8PSZ - chains C and S of the 7 polymer chains in the assembly; structure by electron microscopy, 2.42 A resolution.

[Chain C]
Protein: RNA-dependent RNA polymerase
Source organism: Tilapia lake virus
UniProtKB: A0A7G3S745 (A0A7G3S745_9VIRU); residues 1-457 here = UniProt positions 1-457
Chain sequence (478 residues; each row starts with the number of its first residue):
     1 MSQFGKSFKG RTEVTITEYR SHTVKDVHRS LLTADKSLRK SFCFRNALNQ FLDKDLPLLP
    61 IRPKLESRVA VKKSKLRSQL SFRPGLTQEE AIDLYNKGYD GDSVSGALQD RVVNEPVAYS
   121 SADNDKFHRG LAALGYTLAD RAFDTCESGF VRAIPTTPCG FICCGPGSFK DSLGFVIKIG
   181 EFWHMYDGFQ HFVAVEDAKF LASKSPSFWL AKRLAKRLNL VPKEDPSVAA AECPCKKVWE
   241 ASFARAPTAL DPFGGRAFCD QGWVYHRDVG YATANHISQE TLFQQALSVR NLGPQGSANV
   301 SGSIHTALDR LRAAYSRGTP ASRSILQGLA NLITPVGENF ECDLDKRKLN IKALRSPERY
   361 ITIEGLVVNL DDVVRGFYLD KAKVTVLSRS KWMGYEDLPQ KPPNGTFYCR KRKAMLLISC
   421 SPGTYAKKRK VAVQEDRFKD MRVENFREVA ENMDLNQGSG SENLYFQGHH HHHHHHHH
Not modelled in the structure: 1, 141-143, 430-478
Sequence notes: conflict Lys391 (Arg in A0A7G3S745); expression tag (458-478)
Bound ions: Zn2+ site 1: Cys146, Cys159, Cys163, Cys164; Zn2+ site 2: His184, His191, Cys233, Cys235
Reported in the primary citation:
  - binding site for Transcription-like product: His305

[Chain S]
Molecule: 5' vRNA end - vRNA loop
Sequence (40 nucleotides; numbered 1 to 40; the number before each row is that of its first residue):
     1 GCAAAUCUUU CUCACGUCCU GACUUGUGAG UAAAAUUUGG
Not modelled in the structure: 1-27

[Interface between chain C and chain S]
Residue-residue contacts (12; chain C residue first):
  Arg29(C) with A29(S), base contact
  Asp100(C) with G40(S), phosphate contact
  Asp102(C) with G40(S), hydrogen bond to the sugar
  Ser103(C) with G40(S), hydrogen bond to the base
  Gly106(C) with G40(S), base contact
  Arg111(C) with U36(S), salt bridge to the phosphate
  Val112(C) with A35(S), phosphate contact
  Val113(C) with A35(S), phosphate contact; U36(S), phosphate contact
  Asn114(C) with A35(S), sugar contact
  Glu115(C) with A35(S), phosphate contact
  Arg129(C) with U36(S), hydrogen bond to the sugar
Also at the interface, not in a pair above, chain C (13 interface residues in all): Arg20, Arg83

[Overview]
13 residues of chain C and 4 residues of chain S are in contact, with 3 hydrogen bonds and 1 salt bridge.
Polar pairs include Ser103(C)-G40(S), Asp102(C)-G40(S) and Arg129(C)-U36(S). The Zn2+ site 1 is built by
Cys146(C), Cys159(C), Cys163(C) and Cys164(C). From the paper: a binding site for Transcription-like product
at His305(C).
Here chain C is RNA-dependent RNA polymerase (Tilapia lake virus) and chain S is 5' vRNA end - vRNA loop.
Entry 8PSZ (Tilapia Lake Virus polymerase in vRNA elongation state with additional mode B promoter
(transcriptase conformation)) was determined by electron microscopy (same publication as 8PSN, 8PSO, 8PSQ,
8PSS, 8PSU, 8PSX and 6 further entries).
